Entry 9AW5 (X-ray diffraction, 3.44 A resolution); this record covers chains T and U of the 28 polymer chains in the assembly.

Chain T:
Protein: Probable proteasome subunit alpha type-7
From: Saccharomyces cerevisiae
UniProt: P21242 (PSA7_YEAST); residues -2 to 284 here correspond to UniProt positions 2-288 (UniProt number = residue number + 4)
Amino-acid sequence (287 residues; numbered -2 to 284; the number before each row is that of its first residue; numbers below 1 keep their minus sign (Thr-2 is residue -2)):
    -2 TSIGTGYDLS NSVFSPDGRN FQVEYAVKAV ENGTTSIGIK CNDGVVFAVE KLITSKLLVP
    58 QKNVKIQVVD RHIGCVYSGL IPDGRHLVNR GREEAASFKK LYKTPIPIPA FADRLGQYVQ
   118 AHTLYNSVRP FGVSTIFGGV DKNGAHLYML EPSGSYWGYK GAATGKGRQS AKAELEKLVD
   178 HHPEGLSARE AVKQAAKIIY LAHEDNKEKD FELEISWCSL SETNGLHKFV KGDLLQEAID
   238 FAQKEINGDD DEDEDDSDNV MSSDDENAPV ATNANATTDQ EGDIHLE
Unresolved in the structure: -2 to 0, 245-284
Curated features (UniProtKB/Swiss-Prot):
  - modified residue: Thr-2 (N-acetylthreonine)

Chain U:
Protein: Proteasome subunit alpha type-1
From: Saccharomyces cerevisiae
UniProt: P21243 (PSA1_YEAST); residues -8 to 243 here correspond to UniProt positions 1-252 (UniProt number = residue number + 9)
Amino-acid sequence (252 residues; row label = number of the first residue in the row; numbers below 1 keep their minus sign (Met-8 is residue -8)):
    -8 MSGAAAASAA GYDRHITIFS PEGRLYQVEY AFKATNQTNI NSLAVRGKDC TVVISQKKVP
    52 DKLLDPTTVS YIFCISRTIG MVVNGPIPDA RNAALRAKAE AAEFRYKYGY DMPCDVLAKR
   112 MANLSQIYTQ RAYMRPLGVI LTFVSVDEEL GPSIYKTDPA GYYVGYKATA TGPKQQEITT
   172 NLENHFKKSK IDHINEESWE KVVEFAITHM IDALGTEFSK NDLEVGVATK DKFFTLSAEN
   232 IEERLVAIAE QD
Unresolved in the structure: -8 to 1

Chain T / chain U interface:
Contacting residue pairs - 61 pairs, chain T then chain U:
  Thr2(T) with His6(U)
  Gly3(T) with His6(U), hydrogen bond (backbone-side chain)
  Tyr4(T) with Arg5(U), hydrogen bond; His6(U); Tyr21(U)
  Ser9(T) with Arg126(U)
  Val10(T) with His6(U); Gln18(U)
  Phe11(T) with Gln18(U), hydrogen bond (backbone-side chain); Tyr21(U); Ala22(U), hydrophobic; Arg126(U); Pro127(U)
  Ser12(T) with Tyr21(U)
  Pro13(T) with Tyr21(U)
  Asp14(T) with Lys24(U)
  Gly15(T) with Tyr21(U); Ala25(U)
  Lys37(T) with Asp56(U), salt bridge
  Gln114(T) with Arg82(U), hydrogen bond (side chain-backbone); Asn83(U); Leu86(U)
  Gln117(T) with Pro79(U); Asp80(U), hydrogen bond; Asn83(U), hydrogen bond; Arg126(U); Leu128(U)
  Thr120(T) with Arg126(U), hydrogen bond (backbone-side chain)
  Leu121(T) with Tyr124(U); Arg126(U); Leu128(U), hydrophobic
  Tyr122(T) with Tyr124(U); Met125(U)
  Ser150(T) with Pro79(U)
  Gly151(T) with Pro79(U)
  Ser152(T) with Ile78(U); Pro79(U)
  Tyr153(T) with Arg82(U), hydrogen bond (backbone-side chain)
  Trp154(T) with Leu55(U), hydrophobic; Thr59(U); Val60(U), hydrophobic; Tyr62(U); Ile78(U), hydrophobic; Arg82(U)
  Gly155(T) with Leu55(U); Asp56(U), hydrogen bond (backbone-backbone); Thr59(U), hydrogen bond (backbone-side chain)
  Tyr156(T) with Leu54(U); Leu55(U), hydrophobic; Asp56(U)
  Lys157(T) with Lys53(U); Leu54(U), hydrogen bond (backbone-backbone); Leu55(U)
  Gly158(T) with Leu54(U)
  Lys169(T) with Leu54(U)
  Leu172(T) with Leu54(U)
  Glu173(T) with Asp52(U); Lys53(U); Leu54(U)
  Val176(T) with Leu54(U), hydrophobic
  Asp177(T) with Lys53(U), salt bridge
Interface residues without a listed pair, chain T (33 interface residues in all): Gly1, Asp110, Asn123
Interface residues without a listed pair, chain U (30 interface residues in all): Gln28, Pro57, Ser61, Gly129

Overview:
33 residues of chain T and 30 residues of chain U are in contact, with 11 hydrogen bonds and 2 salt bridges.
Polar pairs include Lys37(T)-Asp56(U), Asp177(T)-Lys53(U) and Gly3(T)-His6(U).
Chain T is Probable proteasome subunit alpha type-7 and chain U is Proteasome subunit alpha type-1, both from
Saccharomyces cerevisiae; the structure, Yeast 20S proteasome soaked with MA9 fraction E/F, was determined by
X-ray diffraction, deposited together with 9C97, 9C98, 9AW3, 9AW6 and 9AW7.
